9H1Q - chains A and B of the 5 polymer chains in the assembly; structure by electron microscopy, 2.95 A resolution.

[Chain A]
Protein: RNA-directed RNA polymerase L
Organism: Borna disease virus 1
Notes: EC 2.7.7.48
UniProtKB: P52639 (L_BDVV); residue numbers follow UniProt; this construct covers 1-1711
Sequence (1756 residues; numbered -44 to 1711; the number before each row is that of its first residue; numbers below 1 keep their minus sign (Met-44 is residue -44)):
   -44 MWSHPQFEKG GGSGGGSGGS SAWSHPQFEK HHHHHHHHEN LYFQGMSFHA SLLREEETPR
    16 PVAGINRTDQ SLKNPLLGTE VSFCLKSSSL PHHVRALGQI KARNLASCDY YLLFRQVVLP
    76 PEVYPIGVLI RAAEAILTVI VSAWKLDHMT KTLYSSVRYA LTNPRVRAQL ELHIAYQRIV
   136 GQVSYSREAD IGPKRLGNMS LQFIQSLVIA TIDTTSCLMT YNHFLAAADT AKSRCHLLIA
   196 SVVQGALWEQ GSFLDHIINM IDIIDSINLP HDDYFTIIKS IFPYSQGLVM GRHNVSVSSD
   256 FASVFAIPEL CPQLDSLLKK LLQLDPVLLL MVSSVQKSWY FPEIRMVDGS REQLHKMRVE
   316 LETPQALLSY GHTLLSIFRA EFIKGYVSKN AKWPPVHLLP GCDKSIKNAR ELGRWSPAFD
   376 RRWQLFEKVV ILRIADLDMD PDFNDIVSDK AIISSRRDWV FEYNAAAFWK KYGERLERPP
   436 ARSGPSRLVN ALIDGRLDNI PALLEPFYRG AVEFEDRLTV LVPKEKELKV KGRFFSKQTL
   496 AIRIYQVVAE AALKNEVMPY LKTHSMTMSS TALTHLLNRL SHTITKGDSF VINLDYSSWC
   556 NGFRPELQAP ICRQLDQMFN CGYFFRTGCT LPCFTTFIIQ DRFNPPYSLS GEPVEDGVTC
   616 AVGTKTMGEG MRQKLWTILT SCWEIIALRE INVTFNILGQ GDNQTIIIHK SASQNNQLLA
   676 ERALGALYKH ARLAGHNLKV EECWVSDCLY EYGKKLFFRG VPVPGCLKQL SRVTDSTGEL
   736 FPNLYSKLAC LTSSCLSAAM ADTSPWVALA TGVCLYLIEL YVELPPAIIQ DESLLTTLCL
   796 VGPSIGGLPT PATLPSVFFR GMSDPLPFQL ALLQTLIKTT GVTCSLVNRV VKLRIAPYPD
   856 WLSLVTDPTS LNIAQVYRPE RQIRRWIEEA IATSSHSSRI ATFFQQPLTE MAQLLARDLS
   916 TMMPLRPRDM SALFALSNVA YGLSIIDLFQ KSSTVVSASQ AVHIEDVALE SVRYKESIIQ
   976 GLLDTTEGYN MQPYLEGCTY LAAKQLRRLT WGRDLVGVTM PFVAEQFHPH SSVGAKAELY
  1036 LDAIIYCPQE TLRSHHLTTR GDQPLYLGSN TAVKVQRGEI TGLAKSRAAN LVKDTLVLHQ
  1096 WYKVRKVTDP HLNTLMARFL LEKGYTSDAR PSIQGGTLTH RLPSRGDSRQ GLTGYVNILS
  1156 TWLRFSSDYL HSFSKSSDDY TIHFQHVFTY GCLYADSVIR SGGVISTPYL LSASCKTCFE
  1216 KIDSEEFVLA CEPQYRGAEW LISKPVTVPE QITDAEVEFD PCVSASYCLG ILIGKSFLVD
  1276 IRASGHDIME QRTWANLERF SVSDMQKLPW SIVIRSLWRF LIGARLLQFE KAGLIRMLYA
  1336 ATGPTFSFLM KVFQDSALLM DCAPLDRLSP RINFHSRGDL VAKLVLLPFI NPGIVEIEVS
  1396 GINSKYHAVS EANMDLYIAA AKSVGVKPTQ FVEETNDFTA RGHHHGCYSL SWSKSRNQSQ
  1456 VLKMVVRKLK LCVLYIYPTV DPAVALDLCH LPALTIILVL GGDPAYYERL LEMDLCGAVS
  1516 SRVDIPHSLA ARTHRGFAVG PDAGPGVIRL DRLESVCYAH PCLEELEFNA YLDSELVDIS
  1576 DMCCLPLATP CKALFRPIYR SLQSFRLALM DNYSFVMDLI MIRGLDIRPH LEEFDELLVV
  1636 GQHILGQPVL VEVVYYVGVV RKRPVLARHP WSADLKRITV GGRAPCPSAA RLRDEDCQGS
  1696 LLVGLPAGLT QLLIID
Disordered / not traced: -44 to 19, 728-734, 957-960, 1060-1082, 1123-1148, 1168-1175, 1238-1711
Differences from the reference sequence: initiating methionine (-44); expression tag (-43 to 0)
Disulfide bonds: Cys567-Cys584
Bound ions: Zn2+: Cys993, Cys1210, Cys1213
UniProt features mapped onto this chain:
  - motif: Arg844 to Pro852 (Nuclear localization signal)

[Chain B]
Protein: Phosphoprotein
Organism: Borna disease virus 1
UniProtKB: P0C799 (PHOSP_BDVV); numbering as in UniProt (aligned over 1-201)
Sequence (217 residues; row label = number of the first residue in the row; numbers below 1 keep their minus sign (Met-15 is residue -15)):
   -15 MHHHHHHHHE NLYFQGMATR PSSLVDSLED EEDPQTLRRE RPGSPRPRKV PRNALTQPVD
    45 QLLKDLRKNP SMISDPDQRT GREQLSNDEL IKKLVTELAE NSMIEAEEVR GTLGDISARI
   105 EAGFESLSAL QVETIQTAQR CDHSDSIRIL GENIKILDRS MKTMMETMKL MMEKVDLLYA
   165 STAVGTSAPM LPSHPAPPRI YPQLPSAPTT DEWDIIP
Disordered / not traced: -15 to 132, 183-201
Differences from the reference sequence: initiating methionine (-15); expression tag (-14 to 0)
UniProt features mapped onto this chain:
  - motif: Pro29 to Arg36 (Nuclear localization signal 1), Pro181 to Thr193 (Nuclear localization signal 2)

[How chain A and chain B interact]
Contacting residue pairs (49; chain A residue first):
  Arg313(A) with Val168(B)
  Leu323(A) with Lys158(B)
  His327(A) with Glu157(B)
  His352(A) with Arg143(B); Lys146(B); Thr147(B)
  Leu353(A) with Arg143(B)
  Val385(A) with Glu150(B)
  Leu387(A) with Lys146(B)
  Glu460(A) with Pro181(B)
  Tyr463(A) with His178(B); Ala180(B); Pro181(B); Pro182(B)
  Arg464(A) with Pro176(B); Ser177(B), hydrogen bond (backbone-backbone); His178(B), hydrogen bond (backbone-backbone); Pro179(B), hydrogen bond (side chain-backbone)
  Gly465(A) with Met174(B); Leu175(B)
  Ala466(A) with Met174(B); Pro176(B), hydrophobic
  Val467(A) with Met174(B)
  Arg472(A) with Met174(B)
  Glu561(A) with Leu161(B)
  Pro565(A) with Glu157(B)
  Arg568(A) with Glu150(B), salt bridge; Lys153(B); Leu154(B); Glu157(B), salt bridge
  Gln572(A) with Glu150(B); Lys153(B), hydrogen bond
  Gly577(A) with His178(B)
  Tyr578(A) with Asp160(B), hydrogen bond; Ser177(B); His178(B)
  Arg581(A) with Lys153(B)
  Thr582(A) with Met174(B)
  Thr585(A) with Ala164(B)
  Leu586(A) with Met174(B), hydrophobic
  Cys588(A) with Ala164(B); Ala167(B)
  Phe589(A) with Tyr163(B), hydrophobic; Ala167(B), hydrophobic; Ala172(B); Pro173(B)
  Glu610(A) with Gly169(B)
  Val617(A) with Gly169(B), hydrogen bond (backbone-backbone)
  Gly618(A) with Val168(B)
Other interface residues (no listed pair), chain A (34 interface residues in all): Arg334, Leu354, Pro355, Ala564, Thr619
Other interface residues (no listed pair), chain B (28 interface residues in all): Met156, Thr170

[In short]
The interface between chain A and chain B involves 34 residues on one side and 28 on the other; the contacts
include 6 hydrogen bonds and 2 salt bridges. Among the polar pairs are Arg568(A)-Glu150(B),
Arg568(A)-Glu157(B) and Arg464(A)-Pro179(B). Cys993(A), Cys1210(A) and Cys1213(A) coordinate Zn2+.
Here chain A is RNA-directed RNA polymerase L and chain B is Phosphoprotein, both from Borna disease virus 1.
Entry 9H1Q (Structure of the borna disease virus 1 replication core complex - reaction complex) was determined
by electron microscopy.
